Entry 4DJ7 (X-ray diffraction, 2.81 A resolution); this record covers chains B and D of the 6 polymer chains in the assembly.

[Chain B (and D)]
Molecule: Hemagglutinin
From: Influenza A virus (A/Netherlands/219/2003(H7N7))
Notes: chain D of this document is another copy of the same molecule, construct and numbering; everything in this record applies to it too
UniProtKB: Q6VMK1 (Q6VMK1_9INFA); residues 1-174 here correspond to UniProt positions 349-522 (UniProt number = residue number + 348)
Amino-acid sequence (177 residues; row label = number of the first residue in the row):
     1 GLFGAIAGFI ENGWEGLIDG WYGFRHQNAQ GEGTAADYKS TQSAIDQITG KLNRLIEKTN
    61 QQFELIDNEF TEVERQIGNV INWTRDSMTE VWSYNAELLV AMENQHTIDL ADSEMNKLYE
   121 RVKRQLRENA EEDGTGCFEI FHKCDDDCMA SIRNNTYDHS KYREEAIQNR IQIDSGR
Disordered / not traced: 171-177 (chain D: 172-177)
Construct notes: expression tag (175-177)
Disulfide bonds: C144-C148
Glycans and other covalent adducts: N-acetylglucosamine (NAG) linked to N82

[Chain B / chain D interface]
Residue-residue contacts (43):
  F3(B) with L2(D), hydrophobic
  R54(B) with L98(D)
  T59(B) with E90(D)
  Q61(B) with D86(D), hydrogen bond (side chain-backbone); E90(D)
  F63(B) with W83(D); D86(D); S87(D); E90(D)
  I66(B) with N79(D); W83(D), hydrophobic
  I77(B) with I77(D), hydrophobic; V80(D), hydrophobic
  I81(B) with V80(D), hydrophobic; W83(D)
  T84(B) with W83(D); T84(D)
  R85(B) with W83(D)
  M88(B) with V91(D), hydrophobic
  W92(B) with E90(D); V91(D), hydrophobic; Y94(D), hydrophobic
  N95(B) with Y94(D); N95(D)
  L99(B) with Y94(D)
  H106(B) with Q105(D)
  L110(B) with L2(D), hydrophobic
  S113(B) with L2(D), hydrogen bond (side chain-backbone)
  K117(B) with G1(D), hydrogen bond (side chain-backbone); G4(D)
  R124(B) with F9(D); E132(D), salt bridge; G134(D)
  R127(B) with E131(D), salt bridge; E132(D), hydrogen bond (side chain-backbone); D133(D); E139(D), salt bridge
  E128(B) with E131(D); R170(D), salt bridge
  R163(B) with E131(D), salt bridge; F141(D); R170(D), hydrogen bond (side chain-backbone)
  I167(B) with I171(D), hydrophobic
Also at the interface, not in a pair above, chain B (27 interface residues in all): E64, V73, V91, M102
Also at the interface, not in a pair above, chain D (32 interface residues in all): F3, Q76, M88, A101, M102, D109, Y119

[Overview]
27 residues of chain B and 32 residues of chain D are in contact; the contacts include 5 hydrogen bonds and 5
salt bridges. Among the polar pairs are R124(B)-E132(D), R127(B)-E131(D) and R127(B)-E139(D).
Both chains are Hemagglutinin (Influenza A virus (A/Netherlands/219/2003(H7N7))). Entry 4DJ7 (Structure of the
hemagglutinin complexed with 3SLN from a highly pathogenic H7N7 influenza virus) was determined by X-ray
diffraction (same publication as 4DJ6).
